4WWC - chains A and B of the 4 polymer chains in the assembly; structure by X-ray diffraction, 2.90 A resolution.

Chain A (and B):
Protein: HTH-type transcriptional repressor YvoA
Organism: Bacillus subtilis
Notes: chain B of this document is another copy of the same molecule, construct and numbering; everything in this record applies to it too
UniProt: O34817 (YVOA_BACSU); residues 1-243 here = UniProt positions 1-243
Chain sequence (246 residues; row label = number of the first residue in the row; numbers below 1 keep their minus sign (Gly-2 is residue -2)):
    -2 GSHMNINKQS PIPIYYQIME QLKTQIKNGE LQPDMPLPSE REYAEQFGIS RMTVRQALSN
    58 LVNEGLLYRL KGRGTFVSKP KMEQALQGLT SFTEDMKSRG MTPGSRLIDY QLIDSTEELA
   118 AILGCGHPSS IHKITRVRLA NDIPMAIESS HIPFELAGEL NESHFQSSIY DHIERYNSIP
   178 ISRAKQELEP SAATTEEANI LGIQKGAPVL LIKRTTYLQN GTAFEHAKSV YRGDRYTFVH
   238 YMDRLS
Unresolved in the structure: -2 to -1, 80-83, 125, 153-177, 243 (chain B: -2 to -1, 82-84, 113, 124, 161-165, 241-243)
Sequence notes: expression tag (-2 to 0)
Curated features (UniProtKB/Swiss-Prot):
  - DNA-binding region: Glu37 to Ser56 (H-T-H motif)
  - binding site (alpha-D-glucosamine 6-phosphate): Phe89, Thr90, Arg133 to Arg135, Glu145, Ser165 to Tyr167, Glu222, Tyr228
  - binding site (N-acetyl-D-glucosamine 6-phosphate): Phe89, Thr90, Arg133 to Arg135, Glu145, Ser165 to Tyr167, Glu222, Tyr228
  - mutagenesis: Ile209 (I209E: Abolishes GlcNAc6P binding; I209L: No or little effects on GlcNAc6P binding), Glu222 (E222D: No or little effects on GlcNAc6P binding), Ala224 (A224R: Abolishes GlcNAc6P binding)
From the paper describing this entry:
  - conformationally variable residues (order/disorder transition): Met79 to Leu83, Gln81 to Gly85
  - binding site for the 19-nt DNA strand: Arg38, Arg48

Chain A / chain B interface:
Pairs across the interface (66):
  Asp31(A) - Asn217(B)
  Asn60(A) - Asn60(B)  hydrogen bond
  Gly62(A) - Arg180(B)  hydrogen bond (backbone-side chain)
  Tyr65(A) - Gln216(B)
  Tyr65(A) - Asn217(B)
  Ser75(A) - Arg180(B)
  Ser75(A) - Gln216(B)  hydrogen bond (side chain-backbone)
  Ser75(A) - Asn217(B)
  Lys76(A) - Asn217(B)
  Lys76(A) - Thr219(B)  hydrogen bond
  Pro77(A) - Arg180(B)
  Pro77(A) - Gly218(B)
  Leu86(A) - Met239(B)
  Leu86(A) - Asp240(B)
  Ser179(A) - Asp240(B)
  Arg180(A) - Met239(B)
  Arg180(A) - Asp240(B)
  Ala181(A) - Tyr238(B)
  Ala181(A) - Met239(B)  hydrogen bond (backbone-backbone)
  Lys182(A) - Tyr238(B)  hydrogen bond
  Gln183(A) - Phe235(B)
  Gln183(A) - Val236(B)
  Gln183(A) - His237(B)  hydrogen bond (backbone-backbone)
  Gln183(A) - Met239(B)
  Glu184(A) - Phe235(B)
  Glu184(A) - Val236(B)
  Leu185(A) - Thr234(B)
  Leu185(A) - Phe235(B)  hydrogen bond (backbone-backbone)
  Glu186(A) - Thr234(B)
  Pro187(A) - Pro205(B)
  Pro187(A) - Val206(B)
  Pro187(A) - Leu207(B)
  Pro187(A) - Gly230(B)
  Pro205(A) - Pro187(B)
  Val206(A) - Pro187(B)
  Leu207(A) - Pro187(B)
  Leu207(A) - Leu207(B)  hydrophobic
  Gly230(A) - Glu186(B)
  Gly230(A) - Pro187(B)
  Thr234(A) - Leu185(B)
  Thr234(A) - Glu186(B)
  Phe235(A) - Gln183(B)
  Phe235(A) - Glu184(B)
  Phe235(A) - Leu185(B)  hydrogen bond (backbone-backbone)
  Val236(A) - Gln183(B)
  Val236(A) - Glu184(B)
  His237(A) - Ala181(B)
  His237(A) - Lys182(B)
  His237(A) - Gln183(B)  hydrogen bond (backbone-backbone)
  His237(A) - Phe235(B)
  His237(A) - His237(B)  hydrogen bond
  Tyr238(A) - Ala181(B)
  Met239(A) - Leu86(B)  hydrogen bond (side chain-backbone)
  Met239(A) - Arg180(B)
  Met239(A) - Ala181(B)  hydrogen bond (backbone-backbone)
  Asp240(A) - Gly85(B)
  Asp240(A) - Leu86(B)
  Asp240(A) - Ser179(B)
  Asp240(A) - Arg180(B)
  Arg241(A) - Glu80(B)  hydrogen bond (side chain-backbone)
  Arg241(A) - Gly85(B)  hydrogen bond (side chain-backbone)
  Arg241(A) - Leu86(B)
  Arg241(A) - Ser179(B)
  Leu242(A) - Ile178(B)  hydrophobic
  Leu242(A) - Ser179(B)
  Leu242(A) - Gln216(B)
Also at the interface, not in a pair above, chain A (36 interface residues in all): Val74, Gly85, Thr87, Ser188, Ala189, Tyr233
Also at the interface, not in a pair above, chain B (35 interface residues in all): Gln81, Thr87, Ser188, Ala189, Tyr214, Tyr233

Summary:
36 residues of chain A and 35 residues of chain B are in contact; the contacts include 15 hydrogen bonds.
Among the polar pairs are Asn60(A)-Asn60(B), Gly62(A)-Arg180(B) and Ser75(A)-Gln216(B). The paper reports a
binding site for the 19-nt DNA strand at Arg38(A) and Arg48(A); conformational variability at Met79(A) and
Gln81(A).
Chain A and chain B are both HTH-type transcriptional repressor YvoA (Bacillus subtilis); the structure,
Crystal structure of full length YvoA in complex with palindromic operator DNA, was determined by X-ray
diffraction (same publication as 4U0V, 4U0W and 4U0Y).
